Entry 1OZP (X-ray diffraction, 1.70 A resolution); this record covers chain A.

[Chain A]
Molecule: hypothetical protein Rv0819
From: Mycobacterium tuberculosis
Reference sequence: O53831 (O53831_MYCTU); numbering as in UniProt (aligned over 1-315)
Chain sequence (318 residues; row label = number of the first residue in the row; numbers below 1 keep their minus sign (Gly-2 is residue -2)):
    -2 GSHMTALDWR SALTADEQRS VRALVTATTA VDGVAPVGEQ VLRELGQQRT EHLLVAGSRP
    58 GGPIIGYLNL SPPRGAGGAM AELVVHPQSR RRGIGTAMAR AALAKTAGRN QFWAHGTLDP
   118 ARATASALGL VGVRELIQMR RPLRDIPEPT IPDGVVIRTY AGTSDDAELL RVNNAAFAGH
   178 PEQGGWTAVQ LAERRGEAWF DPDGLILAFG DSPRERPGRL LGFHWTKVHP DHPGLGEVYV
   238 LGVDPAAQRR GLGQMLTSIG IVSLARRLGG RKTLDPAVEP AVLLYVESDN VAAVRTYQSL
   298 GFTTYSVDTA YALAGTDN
Unresolved in the structure: -2 to 2, 71-73, 209-214, 266-274, 311-315
Differences from the reference sequence: cloning artifact (-2 to 0)
Small-molecule neighbours:
  - acetyl coenzyme A (ACO), molecule 1: Asp29, Pro33, Leu80, Val81, Val82, Arg87, Arg88, Arg89, Gly90, Ile91, Gly92, Thr93, Phe109, Trp110, Ala111, Pro117, Ala118, Ala120, Thr121, Ala122, Ala124, Leu127, Tyr308
  - acetyl coenzyme A (ACO), molecule 2: Ala173, Phe174, Val235, Tyr236, Val237, Leu238, Gly239, Val240, Ala244, Gln245, Arg246, Arg247, Gly248, Leu249, Gly250, Gln251, Leu281, Tyr282, Val283, Asn287, Val288, Ala289, Ala290, Arg292, Thr293, Tyr294, Ser296

[Overview]
Ligands of chain A: acetyl coenzyme A.
Chain A is hypothetical protein Rv0819 (Mycobacterium tuberculosis); the structure, Crystal Structure of
Rv0819 from Mycobacterium tuberculosis MshD-Mycothiol Synthase Acetyl-Coenzyme A Complex, was determined by
X-ray diffraction together with 1P0H from the same study.
